Entry 4KF8 (X-ray diffraction, 3.00 A resolution); this record covers chain A.

[Chain A]
Molecule: Nup188
From: Myceliophthora thermophila
Notes: fragment: C-terminal domain
UniProtKB: G2QD05 (G2QD05_THIHA); residues 1445-1827 here = UniProt positions 1445-1827
Chain sequence (383 residues; numbered 1445 to 1827; the number before each row is that of its first residue):
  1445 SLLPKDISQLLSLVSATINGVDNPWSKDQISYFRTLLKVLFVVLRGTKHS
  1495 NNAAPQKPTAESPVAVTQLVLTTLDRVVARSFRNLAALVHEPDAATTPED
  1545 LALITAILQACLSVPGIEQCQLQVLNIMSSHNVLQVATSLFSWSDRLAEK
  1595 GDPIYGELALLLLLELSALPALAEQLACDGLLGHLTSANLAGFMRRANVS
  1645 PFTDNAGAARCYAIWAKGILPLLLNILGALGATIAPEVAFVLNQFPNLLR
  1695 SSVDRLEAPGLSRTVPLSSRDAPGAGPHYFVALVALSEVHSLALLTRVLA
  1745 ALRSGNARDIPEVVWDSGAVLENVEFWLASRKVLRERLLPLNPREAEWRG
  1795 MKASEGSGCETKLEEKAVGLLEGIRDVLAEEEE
Not modelled in the structure: 1495-1509, 1534-1537, 1705-1720, 1824-1827
Modified / non-standard residues: Mse1572 (selenomethionine; parent Met); Mse1638 (selenomethionine; parent Met); Mse1795 (selenomethionine; parent Met)

[Overview]
Chain A is Nup188 (Myceliophthora thermophila); the structure, Nup188(aa1445-1827) from Myceliophthora
thermophila, was determined by X-ray diffraction.
